Entry 6JHS (electron microscopy, 3.05 A resolution); this record covers chains A and B of the 5 polymer chains in the assembly.

Chain A:
Name: VP1
From: Human hepatitis A virus Hu/Australia/HM175/1976
Amino-acid sequence (278 residues; each row starts with the number of its first residue):
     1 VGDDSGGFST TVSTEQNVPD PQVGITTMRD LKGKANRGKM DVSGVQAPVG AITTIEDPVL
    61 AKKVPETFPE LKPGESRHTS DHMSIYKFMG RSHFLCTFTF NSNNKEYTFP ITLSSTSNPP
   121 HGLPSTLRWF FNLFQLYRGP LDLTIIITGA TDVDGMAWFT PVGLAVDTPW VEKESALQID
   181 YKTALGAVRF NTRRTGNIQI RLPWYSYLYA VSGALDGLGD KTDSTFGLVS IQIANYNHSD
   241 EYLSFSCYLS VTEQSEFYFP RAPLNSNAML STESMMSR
Unresolved in the structure: 1-2, 30-39, 273-278

Chain B:
Name: VP2
From: Human hepatitis A virus Hu/Australia/HM175/1976
Amino-acid sequence (222 residues; row label = number of the first residue in the row):
     1 DIEEEQMIQS VDRTAVTGAS YFTSVDQSSV HTAEVGSHQI EPLKTSVDKP GSKKTQGEKF
    61 FLIHSARWLT THALFHEVAK LDVVKLLYNE QFAVQGLLRY HTYARFGIEI QVQINPTPFQ
   121 QGGLICAMVP GDQSYGSIAS LTVYPHGLLN CNINNVVRIK VPFIYTRGAY HFKDPQYPVW
   181 ELTIRVWSEL NIGTGTSAYT SLNVLARFTD LELHGLTPLS TQ
Unresolved in the structure: 1-4, 221-222

Chain A / chain B interface:
Contacting residue pairs - 46 pairs, chain A then chain B:
  Asp-4(A) with Lys-54(B); Asp-210(B)
  Ser-5(A) with Lys-54(B); Glu-58(B); Arg-207(B); Thr-209(B); Asp-210(B), hydrogen bond (side chain-backbone)
  Gly-6(A) with Lys-54(B)
  Gln-16(A) with His-146(B)
  Asn-17(A) with Thr-142(B); Val-143(B); Tyr-144(B)
  Ile-55(A) with Leu-148(B), hydrophobic
  Glu-56(A) with Leu-148(B); Asn-150(B); Asn-154(B)
  Ser-115(A) with Tyr-135(B)
  Gln-135(A) with Pro-130(B)
  Leu-136(A) with Thr-166(B)
  Tyr-207(A) with Arg-167(B)
  Leu-208(A) with Thr-166(B)
  Tyr-209(A) with Thr-166(B), hydrogen bond (backbone-backbone)
  Ala-210(A) with Thr-166(B), hydrogen bond (backbone-backbone)
  Ser-212(A) with Thr-166(B)
  Ala-214(A) with Asp-132(B); Ser-134(B)
  Leu-215(A) with Asp-132(B); Tyr-177(B), hydrophobic
  Asp-216(A) with Asp-132(B)
  Leu-218(A) with Gln-176(B)
  Thr-222(A) with Arg-167(B)
  Asp-223(A) with Thr-166(B), hydrogen bond; Arg-167(B), salt bridge; Tyr-177(B)
  Phe-259(A) with Pro-130(B), hydrophobic; Pro-145(B)
  Arg-261(A) with Pro-130(B), hydrogen bond (side chain-backbone); Asp-132(B), hydrogen bond (side chain-backbone); Ser-134(B); Tyr-144(B)
  Ala-262(A) with Ser-140(B); Tyr-144(B)
  Pro-263(A) with Gly-136(B); Ser-137(B), hydrogen bond (backbone-backbone)
  Leu-264(A) with Tyr-135(B), hydrophobic
  Asn-265(A) with Tyr-135(B), hydrogen bond (side chain-backbone)
Other interface residues (no listed pair), chain A (32 interface residues in all): Gly-7, Thr-54, Gly-219, Pro-260, Ala-268
Other interface residues (no listed pair), chain B (30 interface residues in all): Val-129, Ile-153, Ile-164, Tyr-165, Pro-175, Trp-180

In short:
32 residues of chain A face 30 of chain B across their interface; the contacts include 8 hydrogen bonds and 1
salt bridge. Among the polar pairs are Asp-223(A)/Arg-167(B), Ser-5(A)/Asp-210(B) and Asp-223(A)/Thr-166(B).
Here chain A is VP1 and chain B is VP2, both from Human hepatitis A virus Hu/Australia/HM175/1976. Entry 6JHS
(The cryo-EM structure of HAV bound to a neutralizing antibody-F7) was determined by electron microscopy,
deposited together with 6JHQ, 6JHR and 6JHT.
